Entry 5XCC (X-ray diffraction, 2.48 A resolution); this record covers chain A.

Chain A:
Protein: Probable surface protein
From: Clostridium perfringens str. 13
Reference sequence: Q8XP10 (Q8XP10_CLOPE); residue numbers follow UniProt; this construct covers 30-488
Amino-acid sequence (476 residues; each row starts with the number of its first residue):
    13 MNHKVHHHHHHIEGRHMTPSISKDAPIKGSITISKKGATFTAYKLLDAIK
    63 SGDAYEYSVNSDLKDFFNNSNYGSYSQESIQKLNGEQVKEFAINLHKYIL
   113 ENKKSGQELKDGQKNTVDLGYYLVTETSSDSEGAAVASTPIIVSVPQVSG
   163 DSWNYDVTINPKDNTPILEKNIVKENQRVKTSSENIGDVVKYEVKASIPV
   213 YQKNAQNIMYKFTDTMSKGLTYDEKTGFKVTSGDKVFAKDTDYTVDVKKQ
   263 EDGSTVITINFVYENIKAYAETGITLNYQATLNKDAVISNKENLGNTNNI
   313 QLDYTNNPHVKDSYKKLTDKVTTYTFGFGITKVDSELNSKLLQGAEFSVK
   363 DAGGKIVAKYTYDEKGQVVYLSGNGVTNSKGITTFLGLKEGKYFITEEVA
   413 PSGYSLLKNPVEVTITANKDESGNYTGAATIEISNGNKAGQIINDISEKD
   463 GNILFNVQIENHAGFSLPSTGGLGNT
Not modelled in the structure: 13-28, 483-488
Glycans and other covalent adducts: covalent link Lys182-Asn310, Lys344-Asn473
Sequence notes: expression tag (13-29)

In short:
Chain A is Probable surface protein (Clostridium perfringens str. 13); the structure, X-ray structure of
Clostridium perfringens pili protein CppA, was determined by X-ray diffraction, deposited together with 6IXY,
6IXZ and 5XCB.
